Entry 6LB7 (X-ray diffraction, 2.10 A resolution); this record covers chains A and B.

[Chain A]
Protein: Calcium uptake protein 1, mitochondrial
From: Homo sapiens
Reference sequence: Q9BPX6 (MICU1_HUMAN); residues 97-444 here = UniProt positions 97-444
Sequence (377 residues; row label = number of the first residue in the row):
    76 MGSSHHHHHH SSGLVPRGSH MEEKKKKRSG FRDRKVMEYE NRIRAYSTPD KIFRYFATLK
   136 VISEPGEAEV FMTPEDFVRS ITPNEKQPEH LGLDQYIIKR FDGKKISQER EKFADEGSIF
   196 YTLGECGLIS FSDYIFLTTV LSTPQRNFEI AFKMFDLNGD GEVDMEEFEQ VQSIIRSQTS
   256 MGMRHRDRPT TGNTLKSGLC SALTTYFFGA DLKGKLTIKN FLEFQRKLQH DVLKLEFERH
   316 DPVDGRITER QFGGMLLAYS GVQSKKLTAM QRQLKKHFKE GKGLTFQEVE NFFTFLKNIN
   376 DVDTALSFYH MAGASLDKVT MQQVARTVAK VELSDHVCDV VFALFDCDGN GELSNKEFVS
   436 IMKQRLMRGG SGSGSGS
Not modelled in the structure: 76-109, 176-181, 255-275, 441-452
Construct notes: expression tag (76-96, 445-452)
Ion coordination: Ca2+: Asp421, Asp423, Asn425, Glu427, Glu432
Swiss-Prot annotation at these positions:
  - region: Lys99 to Lys110 (Polybasic region), Lys126 to Arg129 (K/R-ring), Arg259 to Arg263 (K/R-ring)
  - binding site (Ca(2+)): Asp231, Asn233, Asp235, Glu237, Glu242, Asp421, Asp423, Asn425, Glu427, Glu432
  - modified residue: Ser122 (Phosphoserine)
Reported in the primary citation:
  - mutagenesis - Q253A, E427A: decreased binding to Calcium uptake protein 2, mitochondrial (chain B)
  - mutagenesis - Q398A: unchanged binding to Calcium uptake protein 2, mitochondrial (chain B)
  - conformationally variable residues (side-chain flip): Arg325, Lys340, Arg347, Lys350, Lys351
  - mutagenesis - R325E: unchanged binding to Ca2+
  - mutagenesis - R325E, K340E/R347E/K350E/K351E: abolished binding to peptide in the presence of EGTA

[Chain B]
Protein: Calcium uptake protein 2, mitochondrial
From: Homo sapiens
Reference sequence: Q8IYU8 (MICU2_HUMAN); residue numbers follow UniProt; this construct covers 84-406
Sequence (330 residues; row label = number of the first residue in the row):
    77 GSGSGSGSLR KQRFMQFSSL EHEGEYYMTP RDFLFSVMFE QMERKTSVKK LTKKDIEDTL
   137 SGIQTAGCGS TFFRDLGDKG LISYTEYLFL LTILTKPHSG FHVAFKMLDT DGNEMIEKRE
   197 FFKLQKIISK QDDLMTVKTN ETGYQEAIVK EPEINTTLQM RFFGKRGQRK LHYKEFRRFM
   257 ENLQTEIQEM EFLQFSKGLS FMRKEDFAEW LLFFTNTENK DIYWKNVREK LSAGESISLD
   317 EFKSFCHFTT HLEDFAIAMQ MFSLAHRPVR LAEFKRAVKV ATGQELSNNI LDTVFKIFDL
   377 DGDECLSHEE FLGVLKNRMH RGLWVPQHQS
Not modelled in the structure: 77-84, 207-229, 398-406
Construct notes: expression tag (77-83)
Ion coordination: Ca2+: Asp185, Asp187, Asn189, Met191, Glu196
Swiss-Prot annotation at these positions:
  - binding site (Ca(2+)): Asp185, Asp187, Asn189, Met191, Glu193, Glu196, Asp375, Asp377, Asp379, Cys381, Glu386
  - modified residue: Ser205 (Phosphoserine)
Reported in the primary citation:
  - mutagenesis - K206A: unchanged binding to Calcium uptake protein 1, mitochondrial (chain A)
  - mutagenesis - Q336A: decreased binding to Calcium uptake protein 1, mitochondrial (chain A)

[Interface between chain A and chain B]
Contacting residue pairs (48; chain A residue first):
  Arg221(A) - Glu329(B)  salt bridge
  Arg221(A) - Asp330(B)  salt bridge
  Asn222(A) - Met337(B)
  Ile225(A) - Asp330(B)
  Ile225(A) - Ile333(B)  hydrophobic
  Ala226(A) - Met337(B)  hydrophobic
  Lys228(A) - Arg352(B)  hydrogen bond (backbone-side chain)
  Lys228(A) - Val356(B)
  Met229(A) - Ala334(B)  hydrophobic
  Met229(A) - Phe338(B)  hydrophobic
  Met229(A) - Arg352(B)  hydrogen bond (backbone-side chain)
  Met229(A) - Ala353(B)  hydrophobic
  Met229(A) - Val356(B)  hydrophobic
  Asp231(A) - Arg352(B)  salt bridge
  Gly234(A) - Arg352(B)
  Ile249(A) - Met337(B)  hydrophobic
  Ile249(A) - Leu340(B)
  Ile249(A) - Ala341(B)
  Ile250(A) - Met337(B)  hydrophobic
  Gln253(A) - Gln336(B)  hydrogen bond
  Gln253(A) - Met337(B)
  Gln253(A) - Leu340(B)
  Thr379(A) - Lys172(B)  hydrogen bond (backbone-side chain)
  Ala380(A) - Val179(B)  hydrophobic
  Ser382(A) - Thr168(B)
  Ser382(A) - Lys172(B)  hydrogen bond
  Phe383(A) - Thr161(B)
  Phe383(A) - Leu164(B)  hydrophobic
  Phe383(A) - Phe165(B)
  Phe383(A) - Thr168(B)
  Phe383(A) - Leu200(B)  hydrophobic
  Phe383(A) - Ile204(B)  hydrophobic
  Tyr384(A) - Lys199(B)
  Tyr384(A) - Ile203(B)  hydrophobic
  Met386(A) - Arg86(B)  hydrogen bond (backbone-side chain)
  Met386(A) - Leu164(B)
  Met386(A) - Leu167(B)  hydrophobic
  Met386(A) - Thr168(B)
  Ala387(A) - Ile204(B)  hydrophobic
  Ala389(A) - Ile203(B)  hydrophobic
  Gln398(A) - Lys182(B)  hydrogen bond (side chain-backbone)
  Gln398(A) - Met183(B)
  Gln398(A) - Asp185(B)
  Val399(A) - Met183(B)  hydrophobic
  Thr402(A) - Val179(B)
  Thr402(A) - Lys182(B)
  Thr402(A) - Met183(B)
  Glu427(A) - Lys206(B)  salt bridge
Other interface residues (no listed pair), chain A (32 interface residues in all): Phe230, Leu232, Asn233, Ser252, Asn375, Asp376, Leu381, Asp392, Val403
Other interface residues (no listed pair), chain B (30 interface residues in all): Thr186, Arg343
From the paper, about this interface:
  - interface residues, chain A: Phe383(A), Met386(A)
  - interface residues, chain B: Arg352(B)

[In short]
The interface between chain A and chain B involves 32 residues on one side and 30 on the other; the contacts
include 7 hydrogen bonds and 4 salt bridges. Polar pairs include Arg221(A)-Glu329(B), Arg221(A)-Asp330(B) and
Asp231(A)-Arg352(B). The paper reports that Q253A and E427A of chain A reduce binding to Calcium uptake
protein 2, mitochondrial (chain B); interface residues Phe383(A), Met386(A) and Arg352(B); 7 substitutions
were tested in all.
Here chain A is Calcium uptake protein 1, mitochondrial and chain B is Calcium uptake protein 2,
mitochondrial, both from Homo sapiens. Entry 6LB7 (Crystal structure of the Ca2+-free and Ca2+-bound
MICU1-MICU2 complex) was determined by X-ray diffraction, deposited together with 6LB8.
